8WWV - chains C and F of the 6 polymer chains in the assembly; structure by X-ray diffraction, 2.30 A resolution.

== Chain C (and F) ==
Molecule: Glutamine synthetase
From: Pseudomonas lactis
Notes: chain F of this document is another copy of the same molecule, construct and numbering; everything in this record applies to it too
Reference sequence: A0A7Y1Q2L1 (A0A7Y1Q2L1_9PSED); aligned to UniProt positions 1-495 over residues 1-495 (the alignment contains insertions or deletions, so no single offset holds)
Sequence (510 residues; each row starts with the number of its first residue; numbers below 1 keep their minus sign (Trp-14 is residue -14)):
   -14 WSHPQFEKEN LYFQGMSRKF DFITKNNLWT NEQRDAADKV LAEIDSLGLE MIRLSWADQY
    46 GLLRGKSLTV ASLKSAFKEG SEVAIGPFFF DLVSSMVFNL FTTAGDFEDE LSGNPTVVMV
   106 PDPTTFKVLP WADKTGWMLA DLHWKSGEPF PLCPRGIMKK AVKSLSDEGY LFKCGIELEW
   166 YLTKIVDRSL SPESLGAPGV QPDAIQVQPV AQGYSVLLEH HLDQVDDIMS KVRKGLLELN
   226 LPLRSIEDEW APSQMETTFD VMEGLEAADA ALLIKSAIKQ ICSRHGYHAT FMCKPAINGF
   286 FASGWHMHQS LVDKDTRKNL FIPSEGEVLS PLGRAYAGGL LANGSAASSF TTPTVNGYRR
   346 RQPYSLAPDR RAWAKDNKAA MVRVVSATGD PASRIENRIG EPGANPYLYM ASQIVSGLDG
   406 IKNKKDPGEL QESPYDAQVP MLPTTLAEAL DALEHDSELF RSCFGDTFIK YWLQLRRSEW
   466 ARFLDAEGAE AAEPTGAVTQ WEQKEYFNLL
Not modelled in the structure: -14 to 5
Differences from the reference sequence: expression tag (-14 to 0); conflict Arg3 (Gln in A0A7Y1Q2L1), Ala69 (Thr in A0A7Y1Q2L1), Ile70 (Met in A0A7Y1Q2L1), Gly71 (Ala in A0A7Y1Q2L1), Met81 (Ile in A0A7Y1Q2L1), Leu85 (Pro in A0A7Y1Q2L1), Thr88 (Ala in A0A7Y1Q2L1), Ala89 (Gly in A0A7Y1Q2L1), Asp91 (Gly in A0A7Y1Q2L1), Glu93 (Ile94 in A0A7Y1Q2L1), Asn99 (Ser100 in A0A7Y1Q2L1), Thr101 (Ser102 in A0A7Y1Q2L1), Val201 (Tyr202 in A0A7Y1Q2L1), Leu314 (Val315 in A0A7Y1Q2L1), Lys363 (Arg364 in A0A7Y1Q2L1), Val370 (Ile371 in A0A7Y1Q2L1)
Metal / ion sites: Mn2+ site 1: Glu162, His291, Glu381 (together with ADP, L-methionine-S-sulfoximine phosphate); Mn2+ site 2: Glu164, Glu234, Glu241 (together with L-methionine-S-sulfoximine phosphate); Mg2+: Glu241 (together with ADP, L-methionine-S-sulfoximine phosphate)
Small-molecule neighbours:
  - ADP (adenosine-5'-diphosphate): Lys158, Cys159, Gly160, Ile161, Glu162, Arg229, Glu232, Glu241, Thr243, Phe244, Asp245, Val246, His293, Gln294, Ser295, Asn304, Lys363, Arg368, Pro376, Ala377, Ser378, Arg379, Glu381, Arg383
  - L-methionine-S-sulfoximine phosphate (P3S): Glu162, Glu164, Glu234, Gln239, Glu241, Ala287, Ser288, Gly289, His291, Arg345, Ser350, Leu351, Ala352, Lys363, Arg383
Reported in the primary citation:
  - binding site for ADP: Glu232 (from molecular simulation)
  - binding site for Mn2+: Glu234 (from molecular simulation)
  - specificity-determining residues: Met81, Val201, Trp235
  - mutagenesis - F75A, F86A: decreased catalytic activity on 1NA
  - mutagenesis - F75A, M81A, F86A: abolished catalytic activity on aniline
  - mutagenesis - W235A: abolished catalytic activity
  - mutagenesis - M81A, W235L: unchanged catalytic activity on 1NA
  - mutagenesis - M81W/W235L: abolished catalytic activity on 1NA
  - mutagenesis - V201L (8.8-fold), V201Y: increased catalytic activity on 1NA
  - mutagenesis - V201Y: increased catalytic activity on aniline

== Interface between chain C and chain F ==
Residue-residue contacts (85):
  Glu35(C) with Arg218(F), salt bridge; Lys219(F), salt bridge
  Met36(C) with Arg218(F)
  Arg38(C) with Glu204(F), salt bridge; Asp208(F), salt bridge
  Ser40(C) with Glu204(F), hydrogen bond
  Leu48(C) with Leu202(F); Leu203(F); Glu204(F), hydrogen bond (backbone-backbone)
  Arg49(C) with Ser200(F), hydrogen bond; Val201(F), hydrogen bond (side chain-backbone); Leu202(F); Leu203(F)
  Gly50(C) with Leu202(F), hydrogen bond (backbone-backbone)
  Lys51(C) with Glu232(F), salt bridge
  Ser52(C) with Leu207(F); Ser230(F); Ile231(F), hydrogen bond (side chain-backbone)
  Leu53(C) with Arg229(F); Ser230(F)
  Thr54(C) with Leu228(F), hydrogen bond (side chain-backbone); Arg229(F), hydrogen bond (backbone-backbone)
  Ser57(C) with Arg229(F), hydrogen bond (side chain-backbone)
  Glu67(C) with Val370(F)
  Val68(C) with Leu202(F), hydrophobic
  Pro72(C) with Val201(F), hydrophobic
  Phe75(C) with Trp235(F), hydrophobic
  Leu77(C) with Tyr199(F)
  Val78(C) with Tyr199(F)
  Ser79(C) with Tyr199(F); Trp235(F)
  Phe86(C) with Tyr349(F); Leu351(F); Asn362(F), hydrogen bond (backbone-side chain); Ala364(F), hydrophobic; Glu417(F); Ser418(F); Pro419(F); Tyr420(F), hydrophobic
  Thr87(C) with Glu417(F); Ser418(F), hydrogen bond
  Thr88(C) with Asn362(F), hydrogen bond; Glu417(F), hydrogen bond (backbone-backbone)
  Gly90(C) with Glu417(F)
  Asn99(C) with Asp361(F)
  Thr101(C) with Asp361(F), hydrogen bond; Arg368(F), hydrogen bond
  Trp116(C) with Asp208(F), hydrogen bond
  Asp118(C) with Arg218(F), salt bridge; Lys219(F), salt bridge
  Lys119(C) with Lys219(F)
  Thr120(C) with Arg218(F)
  Trp122(C) with Glu204(F), hydrogen bond
  Lys130(C) with Val370(F); Ser371(F)
  Ser174(C) with Gln197(F), hydrogen bond (backbone-side chain)
  Leu175(C) with Gln193(F); Pro194(F); Val195(F); Ala196(F), hydrophobic; Gln197(F)
  Ser176(C) with Gln193(F)
  Pro177(C) with Gln193(F); Ile282(F), hydrophobic; Asn283(F), hydrogen bond (backbone-side chain)
  Glu178(C) with Asn283(F)
  Ser179(C) with Gln197(F)
  Leu180(C) with Pro194(F), hydrophobic; Pro237(F), hydrophobic; Asn283(F)
  Gly181(C) with Gly284(F)
  Ala182(C) with Tyr199(F), hydrophobic
  Pro183(C) with Tyr199(F); Trp235(F), hydrophobic
  Pro187(C) with Gln197(F)
  Asp188(C) with Gln197(F), hydrogen bond (backbone-side chain)
  Ser261(C) with His205(F), hydrogen bond
  Lys264(C) with His205(F)
  Gln265(C) with Glu204(F), hydrogen bond; His205(F); Asp208(F)
  Arg269(C) with Asp208(F), salt bridge
  Asn493(C) with Gln197(F), hydrogen bond
  Leu494(C) with Ser200(F); Leu203(F), hydrophobic
Also at the interface, not in a pair above, chain C (59 interface residues in all): Leu47, Ala56, Ala69, Leu85, Ala89, Pro100, Leu114, Ala117, Arg173, Ser268
Also at the interface, not in a pair above, chain F (48 interface residues in all): Gln209, Asp211, Leu222, Asp245, Phe285, Ser350, Lys360, Lys363, Ala372, Arg379

== Overview ==
59 residues of chain C and 48 residues of chain F are in contact, with 23 hydrogen bonds and 8 salt bridges.
Among the polar pairs are Glu35(C)-Arg218(F), Glu35(C)-Lys219(F) and Arg38(C)-Glu204(F). The paper reports a
binding site for ADP at Glu232(C); F75A, M81A and F86A of chain C abolish catalytic activity on aniline; 8
substitutions were tested in all.
Both chains are Glutamine synthetase (Pseudomonas lactis). Entry 8WWV (1-naphthylamine GS in complex with ADP
and MetSox-P) was determined by X-ray diffraction (same publication as 8WWU and 8X6Z).
